4DLJ - chain A; structure by X-ray diffraction, 2.60 A resolution.

[Chain A]
Molecule: Mitogen-activated protein kinase 14
Organism: Homo sapiens
Notes: EC 2.7.11.24
UniProtKB: Q16539 (MK14_HUMAN); residue numbers follow UniProt; this construct covers 2-360
Amino-acid sequence (360 residues; each row starts with the number of its first residue):
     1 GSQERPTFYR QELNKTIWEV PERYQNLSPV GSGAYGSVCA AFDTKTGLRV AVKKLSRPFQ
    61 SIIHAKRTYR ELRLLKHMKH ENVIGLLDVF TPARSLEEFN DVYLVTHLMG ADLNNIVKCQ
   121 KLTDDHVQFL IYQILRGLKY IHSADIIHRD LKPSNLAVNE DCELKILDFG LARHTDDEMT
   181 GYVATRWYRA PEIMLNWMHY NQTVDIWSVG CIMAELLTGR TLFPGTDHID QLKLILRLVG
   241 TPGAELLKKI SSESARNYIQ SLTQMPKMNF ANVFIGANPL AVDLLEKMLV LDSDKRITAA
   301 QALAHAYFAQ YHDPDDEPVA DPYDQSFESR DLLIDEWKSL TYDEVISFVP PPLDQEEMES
Unresolved in the structure: 1-3, 119, 169-182, 355-360
Sequence notes: expression tag (1)
Ligand contacts:
  - 6RG (2-phenyl-N~4~-(2-phenylethyl)quinazoline-4,7-diamine), molecule 1: Val30, Val38, Ala51, Lys53, Leu75, Ile84, Leu104, Thr106, His107, Leu108, Met109, Ser154, Asn155, Ala157, Leu167, Asp168
  - 6RG, molecule 2: Pro191, Glu192, Leu195, Trp197, Leu232, Leu236, Pro242, Leu246, Lys249, Ile250, Ser251, Ser252, Ala255, Ile259, Leu291, Asp292, Ser293, Asp294
Curated features (UniProtKB/Swiss-Prot):
  - motif: Thr180 to Tyr182 (TXY)
  - active site: Asp168 (Proton acceptor)
  - binding site (ATP): Val30 to Val38, Lys53
  - modified residue: Ser2 (N-acetylserine), Thr16 (Phosphothreonine), Lys53 (N6-acetyllysine), Lys152 (N6-acetyllysine), Thr180 (Phosphothreonine), Tyr182 (Phosphotyrosine), Thr263 (Phosphothreonine), Tyr323 (Phosphotyrosine)
  - natural variant: Ala51 (A51V: In a gastric adenocarcinoma sample), Pro322 (P322R: In a lung adenocarcinoma sample)
  - mutagenesis: Ala34 (A34V: Lowered kinase activity), Lys53 (K53R: Loss of kinase activity), Lys54 (K54R: Impairs MAP2K6/MKK6-dependent autophosphorylation), Tyr69 (Y69H: Lowered kinase activity), Asp168 (D168A: Loss of kinase activity), Thr175 (T175A: No effect on either the kinase activity or tyrosine phosphorylation), Asp176 (D176A: Emulation of the active state. Increase in activity; when associated with S-327 or L-327), Asp177 (D177A: Loss of kinase activity), Thr180 (T180E: Loss of kinase activity), Tyr182 (Y182F: Loss of kinase activity), Ala320 (A320T: Lowered kinase activity), Phe327 (F327L: Emulation of the active state. Increase in activity; when associated with A-176; F327S: Emulation of the active state. Increase in activity; when associated with A-176), 1 further mutagenesis entry in UniProt

[Summary]
Ligands of chain A: compound 6RG. From UniProt: active-site residue Asp168, 10 ATP-binding residues and 13
mutagenesis sites.
Chain A is Mitogen-activated protein kinase 14 (Homo sapiens); the structure, Human p38 MAP kinase in complex
with RL163, was determined by X-ray diffraction (same publication as 4DLI).
